4EK7 - chain A; structure by X-ray diffraction, 2.30 A resolution.

Chain A:
Protein: Raucaffricine-O-beta-D-glucosidase
From: Rauvolfia serpentina
Notes: EC 3.2.1.125
Reference sequence: Q9SPP9 (Q9SPP9_RAUSE); numbering as in UniProt (aligned over 1-513)
Chain sequence (513 residues; row label = number of the first residue in the row):
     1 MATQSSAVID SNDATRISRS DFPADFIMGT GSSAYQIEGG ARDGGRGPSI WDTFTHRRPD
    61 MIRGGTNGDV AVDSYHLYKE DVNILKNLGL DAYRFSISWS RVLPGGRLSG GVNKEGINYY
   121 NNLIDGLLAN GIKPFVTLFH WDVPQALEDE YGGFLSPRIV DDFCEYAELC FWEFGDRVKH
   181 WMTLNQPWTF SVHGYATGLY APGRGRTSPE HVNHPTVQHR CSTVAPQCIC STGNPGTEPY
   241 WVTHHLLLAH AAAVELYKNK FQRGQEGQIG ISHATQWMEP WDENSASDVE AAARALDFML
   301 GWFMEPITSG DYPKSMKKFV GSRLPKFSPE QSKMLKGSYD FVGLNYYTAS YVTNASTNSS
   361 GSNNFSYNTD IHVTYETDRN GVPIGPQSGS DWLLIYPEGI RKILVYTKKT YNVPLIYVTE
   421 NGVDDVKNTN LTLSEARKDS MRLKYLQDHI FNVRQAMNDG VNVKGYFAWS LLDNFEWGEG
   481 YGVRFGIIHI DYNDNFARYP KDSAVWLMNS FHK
Disordered / not traced: 1-12, 207-230, 357-363
Differences from the reference sequence: engineered mutation Q186 (Glu in Q9SPP9)
Residues lining bound ligands: beta-D-glucopyranose (BGC): Q36, H140, W141, Q186, Y347, W392, E420, W469, E476, W477, F485
Curated features (UniProtKB/Swiss-Prot):
  - active site: E420 (Nucleophile)
  - binding site (a beta-D-glucoside): Q36, H140, Y347, E420, W469, E476, W477, F485
  - site: S390 (Directs the conformation of W-392), W392 (Controls the gate shape and acceptance of substrates)
  - mutagenesis: T189 (T189A: Reduced activity), H193 (H193A: Reduced activity), Y200 (Y200A: Loss of activity), S390 (S390G: Reduced activity), W392 (W392A: Loss of activity), E420 (E420Q: Loss of activity), E476 (E476A/L: Loss of activity), F485 (F485Y: Reduced activity)

Overview:
Ligands of chain A: beta-D-glucopyranose. Curated annotation (UniProt) lists active-site residue E420, 8
beta-D-glucoside-binding residues and 8 mutagenesis sites.
Chain A is Raucaffricine-O-beta-D-glucosidase (Rauvolfia serpentina); the structure, High speed X-ray analysis
of plant enzymes at room temperature, was determined by X-ray diffraction (same publication as 4ATL and 4ATD).
